8TVA - chains CI and CM of the 41 polymer chains in the assembly; structure by electron microscopy, 8.55 A resolution (very low resolution: no residue pairs are listed; an interface is given only as per-side residue counts).

# Chain CI (and CM)
Name: Fimbrial protein
Source organism: Acinetobacter genomosp. 16BJ
Notes: chain CM of this document is another copy of the same molecule, construct and numbering; everything in this record applies to it too
Reference sequence: N9RQW9 (N9RQW9_9GAMM); numbering as in UniProt (aligned over 79-147)
Amino-acid sequence (69 residues; each row starts with the number of its first residue):
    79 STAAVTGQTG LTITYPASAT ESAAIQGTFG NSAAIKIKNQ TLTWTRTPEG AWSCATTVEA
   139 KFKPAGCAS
Cystine bridges: Cys-132/Cys-145

# How chain CI and chain CM interact
At this resolution (9 A) residue pairs are not listed: 4 residues of chain CI and 5 of chain CM lie at the interface.

# In short
Chain CI and chain CM form an interface of 4 and 5 residues respectively.
Chain CI and chain CM are both Fimbrial protein (Acinetobacter genomosp. 16BJ); the structure, Outer Mat-T4P
complex, was determined by electron microscopy, deposited together with 8TOB, 8TOC, 8TV9, 8TW2 and 8TWC.
